PDB entry 9G9K | electron microscopy, 3.34 A resolution | chains R and I of the 12 polymer chains in the assembly

# Chain R
Molecule: crRNA
Source organism: Enterococcus italicus DSM 15952
Sequence (45 nucleotides; row label = number of the first residue in the row; numbers below 1 keep their minus sign (A-7 is residue -7)):
    -7 ACGAGAACAU GCGCGACAUU CCGAAGAACG CUGAAGCGCU GGGGG
Not modelled in the structure: 23-37

# Chain I
Molecule: CRISPR system Cms endoribonuclease Csm3
Source organism: Enterococcus italicus DSM 15952
Notes: EC 3.1.-.-
UniProt: E6LHV5 (CSM3_ENTI1); residues 1-214 here = UniProt positions 1-214
Chain sequence (214 residues; row label = number of the first residue in the row):
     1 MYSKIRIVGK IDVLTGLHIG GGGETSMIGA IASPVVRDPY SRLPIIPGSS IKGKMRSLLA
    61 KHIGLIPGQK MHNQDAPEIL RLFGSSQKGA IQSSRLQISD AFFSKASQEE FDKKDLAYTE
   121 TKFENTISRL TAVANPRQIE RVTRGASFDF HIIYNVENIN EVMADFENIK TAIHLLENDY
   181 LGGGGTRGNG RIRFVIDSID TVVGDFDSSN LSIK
Not modelled in the structure: 63-69
Construct notes: engineered mutation Ala32 (Asp in E6LHV5)

# Interface between chain R and chain I
Residue-residue contacts - 33 pairs, chain R then chain I:
  G15(R) with Ser85(I), hydrogen bond to the sugar; Ser86(I), hydrogen bond to the base; Ile91(I), sugar contact
  A16(R) with Arg56(I), hydrogen bond to the phosphate; Phe83(I), phosphate contact; Gly84(I), phosphate contact; Ser85(I), sugar contact; Ser86(I), sugar contact; Ser94(I), hydrogen bond to the phosphate
  A17(R) with Lys52(I), salt bridge to the phosphate; Arg56(I), salt bridge to the phosphate; His72(I), sugar contact; Phe83(I), phosphate contact
  G18(R) with Ser49(I), sugar contact; Ser50(I), phosphate contact; Gly53(I), sugar contact; Lys54(I), base contact; Ser57(I), base contact; His72(I), salt bridge to the phosphate
  A19(R) with Gly20(I), sugar contact; Ser49(I), phosphate contact; Ser50(I), hydrogen bond to the phosphate
  A20(R) with His18(I), phosphate contact; Ile19(I), phosphate contact; Gly20(I), phosphate contact; Tyr180(I), hydrogen bond to the phosphate; Gly182(I), phosphate contact; Gly183(I), phosphate contact
  C21(R) with Tyr180(I), hydrogen bond to the phosphate; Gly183(I), phosphate contact; Gly184(I), phosphate contact
  G22(R) with Thr186(I), phosphate contact; Arg187(I), salt bridge to the phosphate
Other interface residues (no listed pair), chain I (28 interface residues in all): Gly22, Pro47, Asn73, Gln92, Gly185

# Summary
The interface between chain R and chain I involves 8 residues on one side and 28 on the other; the contacts
include 7 hydrogen bonds and 4 salt bridges. Among the polar pairs are G15(R)-Ser86(I), G15(R)-Ser85(I) and
A16(R)-Arg56(I).
Here chain R is crRNA and chain I is CRISPR system Cms endoribonuclease Csm3, both from Enterococcus italicus
DSM 15952. Entry 9G9K (CryoEM structure of Enterococcus italicus Csm-crRNA-CTR2 complex (4.3) bound to AMPNPP)
was determined by electron microscopy (same publication as 9G9A, 9G9B, 9G9C, 9G9D, 9G9E, 9G9F and 4 further
entries).
